8CXM - chains D and h of the 55 polymer chains in the assembly; structure by electron microscopy, 3.21 A resolution.

== Chain D (and h) ==
Name: Flagellin
Organism: Escherichia coli K-12
Notes: chain h of this document is another copy of the same molecule, construct and numbering; everything in this record applies to it too
Reference sequence: P04949 (FLIC_ECOLI); numbering as in UniProt (aligned over 1-498)
Sequence (498 residues; each row starts with the number of its first residue):
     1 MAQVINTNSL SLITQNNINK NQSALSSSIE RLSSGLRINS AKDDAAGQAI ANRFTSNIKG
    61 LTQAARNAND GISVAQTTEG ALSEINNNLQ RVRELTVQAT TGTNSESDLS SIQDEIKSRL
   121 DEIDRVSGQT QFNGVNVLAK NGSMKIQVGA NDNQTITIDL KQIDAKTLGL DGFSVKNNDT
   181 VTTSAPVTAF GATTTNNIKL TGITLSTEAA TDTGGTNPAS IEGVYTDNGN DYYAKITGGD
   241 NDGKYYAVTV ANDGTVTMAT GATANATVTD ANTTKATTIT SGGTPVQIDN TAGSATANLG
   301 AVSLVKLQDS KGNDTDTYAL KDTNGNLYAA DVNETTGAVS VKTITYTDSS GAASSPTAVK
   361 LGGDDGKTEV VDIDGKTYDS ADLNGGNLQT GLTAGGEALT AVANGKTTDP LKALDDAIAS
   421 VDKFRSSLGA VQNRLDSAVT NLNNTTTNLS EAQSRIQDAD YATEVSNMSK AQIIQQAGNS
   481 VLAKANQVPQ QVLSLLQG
Unresolved in the structure: 1-2, 178-406

== How chain D and chain h interact ==
Residue-residue contacts (35):
  Ile-18(D) / Gln-3(h)
  Ser-26(D) / Leu-10(h)
  Ile-29(D) / Leu-10(h)  hydrophobic
  Ile-29(D) / Thr-14(h)
  Ile-29(D) / Val-481(h)  hydrophobic
  Ser-33(D) / Thr-14(h)  hydrogen bond
  Ser-33(D) / Asn-17(h)
  Ser-33(D) / Ile-474(h)
  Ser-33(D) / Val-481(h)
  Ser-34(D) / Asn-17(h)
  Gln-76(D) / Asn-448(h)
  Gln-76(D) / Glu-451(h)
  Gln-76(D) / Arg-455(h)  hydrogen bond
  Thr-77(D) / Asn-448(h)
  Glu-84(D) / Ser-437(h)  hydrogen bond
  Glu-84(D) / Thr-440(h)
  Glu-84(D) / Asn-441(h)
  Asn-88(D) / Ser-437(h)
  Ser-118(D) / Ala-430(h)
  Glu-122(D) / Arg-434(h)  salt bridge
  Glu-122(D) / Ser-437(h)  hydrogen bond
  Glu-122(D) / Ala-438(h)
  Arg-125(D) / Val-148(h)
  Arg-125(D) / Ile-156(h)
  Arg-125(D) / Arg-434(h)
  Arg-125(D) / Ala-438(h)
  Gln-129(D) / Gln-154(h)  hydrogen bond
  Phe-132(D) / Leu-449(h)  hydrophobic
  Tyr-461(D) / Ile-474(h)
  Met-468(D) / Lys-484(h)
  Gln-475(D) / Val-488(h)
  Gln-476(D) / Gln-491(h)
  Asn-479(D) / Gln-491(h)
  Leu-482(D) / Leu-495(h)  hydrophobic
  Asn-486(D) / Leu-495(h)
Other interface residues (no listed pair), chain D (36 interface residues in all): Glu-30, Leu-32, Arg-66, Asn-69, Asp-70, Ser-73, Ala-81, Ser-110, Ser-111, Asp-114, Arg-119, Gln-131, Asn-133, Gln-472, Ala-483
Other interface residues (no listed pair), chain h (34 interface residues in all): Ile-13, Arg-53, Phe-54, Asn-151, Asn-153, Thr-155, Lys-423, Ser-426, Asn-433, Ala-452, Ile-456

== Overview ==
36 residues of chain D face 34 of chain h across their interface; the contacts include 5 hydrogen bonds and 1
salt bridge. Among the polar pairs are Glu-122(D)/Arg-434(h), Ser-33(D)/Thr-14(h) and Gln-76(D)/Arg-455(h).
Chain D and chain h are both Flagellin (Escherichia coli K-12); the structure, Cryo-EM structure of the
supercoiled E. coli K12 flagellar filament core, Normal waveform, was determined by electron microscopy,
deposited together with 8CVI, 8CWM and 8CYE.
